3K04 - chain A; structure by X-ray diffraction, 1.58 A resolution.

# Chain A
Name: Potassium channel protein NaK
Source organism: Bacillus cereus
UniProtKB: Q81HW2 (Q81HW2_BACCR); aligned to UniProt positions 20-109 over residues 20-109 (the alignment contains insertions or deletions, so no single offset holds)
Amino-acid sequence (96 residues; numbered 18 to 113; the number before each row is that of its first residue):
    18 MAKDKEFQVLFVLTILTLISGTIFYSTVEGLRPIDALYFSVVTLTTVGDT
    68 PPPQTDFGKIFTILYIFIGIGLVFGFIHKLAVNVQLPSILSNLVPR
Disordered / not traced: 18-22, 113
Differences from the reference sequence: expression tag (18-19, 110-113)
Ion coordination: Na+ site 1 near Thr-63 (its only coordinating residue here); Na+ site 2 near Val-64 (its only coordinating residue here); Na+ site 3 near Gly-65 (its only coordinating residue here)

# Summary
Chain A is Potassium channel protein NaK (Bacillus cereus); the structure, Crystal Structure of CNG mimicking
NaK mutant, NaK-DTPP, Na+ complex, was determined by X-ray diffraction (same publication as 3K06, 3K08, 3K0D
and 3K0G).
